7DY4 - chains A and D of the 4 polymer chains in the assembly; structure by X-ray diffraction, 1.30 A resolution.

[Chain A]
Name: Hemoglobin subunit alpha
Source organism: Homo sapiens
UniProt: P69905 (HBA_HUMAN); residues 1-141 here correspond to UniProt positions 2-142 (UniProt number = residue number + 1)
Sequence (141 residues; each row starts with the number of its first residue):
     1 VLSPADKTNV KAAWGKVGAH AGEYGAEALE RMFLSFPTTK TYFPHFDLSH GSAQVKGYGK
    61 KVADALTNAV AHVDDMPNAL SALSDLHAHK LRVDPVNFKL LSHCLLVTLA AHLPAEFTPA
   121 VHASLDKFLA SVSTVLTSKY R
Construct notes: variant Tyr-58 (His59 in P69905)
Bound ions: heme Fe near Tyr-58 (its only coordinating residue here)
Residues lining bound ligands: heme (HEM): Met-32, Thr-39, Tyr-42, Phe-43, His-45, Phe-46, Tyr-58, Lys-61, Val-62, Ala-65, Leu-66, Leu-83, Leu-86, His-87, Leu-91, Val-93, Asn-97, Phe-98, Leu-101, Val-132, Leu-136
Swiss-Prot annotation at these positions:
  - binding site (heme b): His-87
  - site: Thr-8, Asn-9 (Microbial infection: Cleavage), Lys-11 (Not glycated), Ala-13, Trp-14 (Microbial infection: Cleavage), Tyr-24, Gly-25 (Microbial infection: Cleavage), Leu-29, Glu-30 (Microbial infection: Cleavage), His-45, Phe-46 (Microbial infection: Cleavage), Asp-47, Leu-48 (Microbial infection: Cleavage), Ser-52, Ala-53 (Microbial infection: Cleavage), Val-55, Lys-56 (Microbial infection: Cleavage), Lys-56 (Not glycated), Gly-59, Lys-60 (Microbial infection: Cleavage), Lys-60 (Not glycated), Lys-90 (Not glycated), Leu-91, Arg-92 (Microbial infection: Cleavage), Lys-99 (Not glycated), Leu-106, Val-107 (Microbial infection: Cleavage), Thr-108, Leu-109 (Microbial infection: Cleavage), Val-121, His-122 (Microbial infection: Cleavage), Ser-133, Thr-134 (Microbial infection: Cleavage)
  - modified residue: Ser-3 (Phosphoserine), Lys-7 (N6-succinyllysine), Thr-8 (Phosphothreonine), Lys-11 (N6-succinyllysine), Lys-16 (N6-acetyllysine), Tyr-24 (Phosphotyrosine), Ser-35 (Phosphoserine), Lys-40 (N6-succinyllysine), Ser-49 (Phosphoserine), Ser-102 (Phosphoserine), Thr-108 (Phosphothreonine), Ser-124 (Phosphoserine), Ser-131 (Phosphoserine), Thr-134 (Phosphothreonine), Thr-137 (Phosphothreonine), Ser-138 (Phosphoserine)
  - glycosylation (N-linked (Glc) (glycation) lysine): Lys-7, Lys-16, Lys-40, Lys-61

[Chain D]
Name: Hemoglobin subunit beta
Source organism: Homo sapiens
UniProt: P68871 (HBB_HUMAN); residues 1-146 here correspond to UniProt positions 2-147 (UniProt number = residue number + 1)
Sequence (146 residues; numbered 1 to 146; the number before each row is that of its first residue):
     1 VHLTPEEKSA VTALWGKVNV DEVGGEALGR LLVVYPWTQR FFESFGDLST PDAVMGNPKV
    61 KAHGKKVLGA FSDGLAHLDN LKGTFATLSE LHCDKLHVDP ENFRLLGNVL VCVLAHHFGK
   121 EFTPPVQAAY QKVVAGVANA LAHKYH
Bound ions: heme Fe near His-92 (its only coordinating residue here)
Residues lining bound ligands: heme (HEM): Leu-31, Thr-38, Phe-41, Phe-42, Ser-44, Phe-45, His-63, Lys-66, Val-67, Ala-70, Phe-71, Phe-85, Leu-88, Leu-91, His-92, Leu-96, Val-98, Asn-102, Phe-103, Leu-106, Val-137, Leu-141
Swiss-Prot annotation at these positions:
  - binding site ((2R)-2,3-bisphosphoglycerate): Val-1, His-2, Lys-82, His-143
  - binding site (heme b): His-63, His-92
  - site: Glu-7, Lys-8 (Microbial infection: Cleavage), Gly-25, Glu-26 (Microbial infection: Cleavage), Gly-29, Arg-30 (Microbial infection: Cleavage), Tyr-35, Pro-36 (Microbial infection: Cleavage), Trp-37, Thr-38 (Microbial infection: Cleavage), Phe-45, Gly-46 (Microbial infection: Cleavage), Asp-52, Ala-53 (Microbial infection: Cleavage), Gly-56, Asn-57 (Microbial infection: Cleavage), Lys-59 (Not glycated), Phe-71, Ser-72 (Microbial infection: Cleavage), Gly-74, Leu-75 (Microbial infection: Cleavage), Lys-82 (Not glycated), Thr-84, Phe-85 (Microbial infection: Cleavage), His-92, Cys-93 (Microbial infection: Cleavage), Lys-95 (Not glycated), Arg-104, Leu-105 (Microbial infection: Cleavage), Leu-110, Val-111 (Microbial infection: Cleavage), Gly-119, Lys-120 (Microbial infection: Cleavage), Phe-122, Thr-123 (Microbial infection: Cleavage), Ala-128, Ala-129 (Microbial infection: Cleavage) and 2 more in UniProt
  - modified residue: Val-1 (N-acetylvaline), Ser-9 (Phosphoserine), Thr-12 (Phosphothreonine), Ser-44 (Phosphoserine), Thr-50 (Phosphothreonine), Lys-59 (N6-acetyllysine), Lys-82 (N6-acetyllysine), Thr-87 (Phosphothreonine), Cys-93 (S-nitrosocysteine), Lys-144 (N6-acetyllysine)
  - glycosylation: Val-1 (N-linked (Glc) (glycation) valine), Lys-8 (N-linked (Glc) (glycation) lysine), Lys-17 (N-linked (Glc) (glycation) lysine), Lys-66 (N-linked (Glc) (glycation) lysine), Lys-120 (N-linked (Glc) (glycation) lysine), Lys-144 (N-linked (Glc) (glycation) lysine)

[Interface between chain A and chain D]
Pairs across the interface (26; chain A residue first):
  Pro-37(A) / His-146(D)
  Thr-38(A) / Pro-100(D)
  Lys-40(A) / His-146(D)  hydrogen bond (side chain-backbone)
  Thr-41(A) / His-97(D)
  Thr-41(A) / Val-98(D)
  Thr-41(A) / Asp-99(D)
  Thr-41(A) / Tyr-145(D)
  Tyr-42(A) / Arg-40(D)
  Tyr-42(A) / Asp-99(D)  hydrogen bond
  Pro-44(A) / His-97(D)
  Lys-90(A) / Arg-40(D)
  Leu-91(A) / Arg-40(D)  hydrogen bond (backbone-side chain)
  Arg-92(A) / Trp-37(D)
  Arg-92(A) / Arg-40(D)
  Asp-94(A) / Trp-37(D)
  Asp-94(A) / Asp-99(D)
  Asp-94(A) / Glu-101(D)
  Asp-94(A) / Leu-105(D)
  Val-96(A) / Glu-101(D)
  Asn-97(A) / Asp-99(D)  hydrogen bond
  Tyr-140(A) / Pro-36(D)
  Tyr-140(A) / Trp-37(D)  hydrophobic
  Arg-141(A) / Val-34(D)  hydrogen bond (side chain-backbone)
  Arg-141(A) / Tyr-35(D)
  Arg-141(A) / Pro-36(D)
  Arg-141(A) / Trp-37(D)
Also at the interface, not in a pair above, chain A (15 interface residues in all): Pro-95
Also at the interface, not in a pair above, chain D (14 interface residues in all): Gln-39

[In short]
Chain A and chain D form an interface of 15 and 14 residues respectively, with 5 hydrogen bonds. Polar
contacts include Lys-40(A)/His-146(D), Tyr-42(A)/Asp-99(D) and Leu-91(A)/Arg-40(D). Bound to chain A: heme.
Chain D binds heme.
Chain A is Hemoglobin subunit alpha and chain D is Hemoglobin subunit beta, both from Homo sapiens; the
structure, High resolution crystal structure of hemoglobin M Boston, was determined by X-ray diffraction.
